Entry 7B7T (X-ray diffraction, 1.38 A resolution); this record covers chains A and B.

[Chain A (and B)]
Protein: Carbon monoxide dehydrogenase
Organism: Carboxydothermus hydrogenoformans (strain ATCC BAA-161 / DSM 6008 / Z-2901)
Notes: EC 1.2.7.4; chain B of this document is another copy of the same molecule, construct and numbering; everything in this record applies to it too
UniProt: Q3AG28 (Q3AG28_CARHZ); residue numbers follow UniProt; this construct covers 1-629
Amino-acid sequence (629 residues; row label = number of the first residue in the row):
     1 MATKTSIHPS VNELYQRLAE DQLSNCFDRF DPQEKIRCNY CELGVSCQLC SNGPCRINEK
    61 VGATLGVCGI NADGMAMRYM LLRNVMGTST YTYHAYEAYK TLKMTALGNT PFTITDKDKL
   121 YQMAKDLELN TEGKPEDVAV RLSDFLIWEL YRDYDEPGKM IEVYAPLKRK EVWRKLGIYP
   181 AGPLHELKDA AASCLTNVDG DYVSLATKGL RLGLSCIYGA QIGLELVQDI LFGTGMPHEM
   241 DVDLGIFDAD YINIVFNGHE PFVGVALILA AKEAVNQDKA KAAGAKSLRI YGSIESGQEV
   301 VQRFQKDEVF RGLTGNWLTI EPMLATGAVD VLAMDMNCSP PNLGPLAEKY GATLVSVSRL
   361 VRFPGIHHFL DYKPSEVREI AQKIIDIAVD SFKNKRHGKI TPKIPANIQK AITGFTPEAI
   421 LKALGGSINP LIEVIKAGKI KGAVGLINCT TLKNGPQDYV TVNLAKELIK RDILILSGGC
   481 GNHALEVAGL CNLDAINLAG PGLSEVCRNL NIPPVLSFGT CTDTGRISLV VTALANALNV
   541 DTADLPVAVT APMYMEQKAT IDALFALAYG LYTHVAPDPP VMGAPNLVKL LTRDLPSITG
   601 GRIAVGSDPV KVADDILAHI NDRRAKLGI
Ion coordination: 2Fe-2S cluster Fe: Cys38, Cys41 (shared with Cys38(B), Cys41(B) of chain B); 4Fe-4S cluster Fe: Cys47, Cys50, Cys55, Cys68; fe4-s3 cluster Fe: His259, Glu295, Cys338, Cys449, Cys480, Cys521, Glu556
Small-molecule neighbours:
  - 2Fe-2S cluster (FES): Cys38, Tyr40, Cys41, Ser46, Gln48, Arg56
  - fe4-s3 cluster (SF3): His259, Ile294, Glu295, Trp317, Asn337, Cys338, Asn448, Cys449, Thr450, Gly479, Cys480, Cys521, Met555, Glu556, Lys558
  - 4Fe-4S cluster (SF4): Cys47, Gln48, Leu49, Cys50, Asn52, Gly53, Cys55, Gly66, Val67, Cys68, Ile70, Met75, Arg78, Thr196
What the authors report for this chain:
  - fe4-s3 cluster coordination: His259, Glu295, Cys338, Cys480, Cys521, Glu556
  - conformationally variable residues (side-chain flip): Cys521, Glu556

[Chain A / chain B interface]
Pairs across the interface - 204 pairs, chain A then chain B:
  Cys26(A) - Val67(B)  hydrogen bond (side chain-backbone)
  Arg29(A) - Leu65(B)
  Arg29(A) - Gly66(B)  hydrogen bond (side chain-backbone)
  Arg29(A) - Val67(B)  hydrogen bond (side chain-backbone)
  Arg29(A) - Cys68(B)  hydrogen bond (side chain-backbone)
  Arg29(A) - Gly69(B)
  Phe30(A) - Asn52(B)
  Pro32(A) - Val61(B)
  Pro32(A) - Gly62(B)
  Pro32(A) - Ala63(B)
  Gln33(A) - Cys55(B)
  Gln33(A) - Arg56(B)  hydrogen bond (side chain-backbone)
  Gln33(A) - Ala63(B)
  Gln33(A) - Leu65(B)  hydrogen bond (side chain-backbone)
  Gln33(A) - Gly66(B)
  Gln33(A) - Val67(B)
  Lys35(A) - Val61(B)
  Ile36(A) - Arg56(B)  hydrogen bond (backbone-side chain)
  Ile36(A) - Asn58(B)
  Arg37(A) - Asn52(B)  hydrogen bond (side chain-backbone)
  Arg37(A) - Gly53(B)  hydrogen bond (side chain-backbone)
  Arg37(A) - Pro54(B)  hydrogen bond (side chain-backbone)
  Cys38(A) - Pro54(B)
  Cys38(A) - Arg56(B)
  Cys41(A) - Gln48(B)  hydrogen bond
  Cys41(A) - Pro54(B)  hydrophobic
  Glu42(A) - Pro54(B)
  Gln48(A) - Cys41(B)  hydrogen bond
  Gln48(A) - Gln48(B)
  Gln48(A) - Tyr79(B)  hydrogen bond
  Gln48(A) - Arg83(B)  hydrogen bond (backbone-side chain)
  Leu49(A) - Tyr79(B)
  Leu49(A) - Arg83(B)
  Leu49(A) - Met86(B)  hydrophobic
  Leu49(A) - Gln557(B)  hydrogen bond (backbone-side chain)
  Cys50(A) - Met555(B)
  Ser51(A) - Thr451(B)  hydrogen bond
  Ser51(A) - Lys453(B)  hydrogen bond (backbone-side chain)
  Ser51(A) - Tyr554(B)  hydrogen bond (side chain-backbone)
  Ser51(A) - Met555(B)  hydrogen bond (backbone-backbone)
  Ser51(A) - Pro577(B)
  Asn52(A) - Phe30(B)
  Asn52(A) - Arg37(B)  hydrogen bond (backbone-side chain)
  Asn52(A) - Trp317(B)
  Asn52(A) - Thr451(B)  hydrogen bond
  Asn52(A) - Leu452(B)  hydrogen bond (side chain-backbone)
  Asn52(A) - Lys453(B)  hydrogen bond (side chain-backbone)
  Asn52(A) - Met555(B)
  Gly53(A) - Arg37(B)  hydrogen bond (backbone-side chain)
  Gly53(A) - Lys453(B)  hydrogen bond (backbone-side chain)
  Pro54(A) - Arg37(B)  hydrogen bond (backbone-side chain)
  Pro54(A) - Cys38(B)
  Pro54(A) - Cys41(B)  hydrophobic
  Pro54(A) - Glu42(B)
  Pro54(A) - Lys453(B)
  Cys55(A) - Gln33(B)
  Arg56(A) - Gln33(B)  hydrogen bond (backbone-side chain)
  Arg56(A) - Ile36(B)  hydrogen bond (side chain-backbone)
  Arg56(A) - Cys38(B)
  Arg56(A) - Arg56(B)
  Asn58(A) - Ile36(B)
  Val61(A) - Lys35(B)  hydrogen bond (backbone-side chain)
  Val61(A) - Ile36(B)  hydrophobic
  Gly62(A) - Pro32(B)
  Ala63(A) - Pro32(B)
  Ala63(A) - Gln33(B)
  Ala63(A) - Ile36(B)  hydrophobic
  Leu65(A) - Arg29(B)
  Leu65(A) - Gln33(B)  hydrogen bond (backbone-side chain)
  Leu65(A) - Asn342(B)
  Gly66(A) - Arg29(B)  hydrogen bond (backbone-side chain)
  Gly66(A) - Gln33(B)
  Val67(A) - Cys26(B)  hydrogen bond (backbone-side chain)
  Val67(A) - Arg29(B)  hydrogen bond (backbone-side chain)
  Val67(A) - Phe30(B)  hydrophobic
  Val67(A) - Gln33(B)
  Cys68(A) - Arg29(B)  hydrogen bond (backbone-side chain)
  Cys68(A) - Pro340(B)
  Cys68(A) - Pro341(B)
  Gly69(A) - Arg29(B)
  Gly69(A) - Pro341(B)
  Gly69(A) - Asn342(B)
  Ile70(A) - Pro341(B)
  Tyr79(A) - Gln48(B)  hydrogen bond
  Tyr79(A) - Leu49(B)
  Tyr79(A) - Tyr79(B)  hydrogen bond
  Leu82(A) - Met86(B)  hydrophobic
  Arg83(A) - Gln48(B)  hydrogen bond (side chain-backbone)
  Arg83(A) - Leu49(B)
  Met86(A) - Leu49(B)  hydrophobic
  Met86(A) - Leu82(B)  hydrophobic
  Met86(A) - Ala191(B)
  Met86(A) - Cys194(B)
  Met86(A) - Leu195(B)
  Ser89(A) - Lys188(B)
  Ser89(A) - Ala191(B)
  Ser89(A) - Ala192(B)
  Thr90(A) - Ala192(B)
  Tyr93(A) - Lys188(B)
  Tyr93(A) - Asp189(B)
  Tyr96(A) - Asp153(B)  hydrogen bond
  Tyr96(A) - His185(B)
  Lys100(A) - Asp153(B)  salt bridge
  Tyr151(A) - Tyr151(B)  hydrogen bond (backbone-side chain)
  Tyr151(A) - His185(B)  hydrogen bond
  Asp153(A) - Tyr96(B)  hydrogen bond
  Asp153(A) - Lys100(B)  salt bridge
  Tyr154(A) - Arg359(B)
  Tyr154(A) - Tyr372(B)
  Tyr154(A) - Lys373(B)
  Asp155(A) - Lys373(B)  salt bridge
  Leu184(A) - Leu184(B)
  Leu184(A) - Lys188(B)
  His185(A) - Tyr96(B)
  His185(A) - Tyr151(B)  hydrogen bond
  Leu187(A) - Leu187(B)  hydrophobic
  Lys188(A) - Ser89(B)
  Lys188(A) - Tyr93(B)
  Asp189(A) - Tyr93(B)
  Asp189(A) - Arg359(B)  salt bridge
  Asp189(A) - Leu360(B)
  Ala191(A) - Met86(B)
  Ala191(A) - Ser89(B)
  Ala192(A) - Ser89(B)
  Ala192(A) - Thr90(B)
  Ser193(A) - Leu360(B)
  Cys194(A) - Met86(B)
  Leu195(A) - Met86(B)
  Leu195(A) - Asn337(B)
  Leu195(A) - Glu556(B)
  Leu195(A) - Gln557(B)
  Thr196(A) - Asn337(B)
  Thr196(A) - Met555(B)
  Asn197(A) - Trp317(B)
  Asn197(A) - Asn337(B)
  Asn197(A) - Cys338(B)  hydrogen bond
  Asn197(A) - Ser339(B)  hydrogen bond (backbone-backbone)
  Asn197(A) - Pro340(B)
  Asn197(A) - Pro341(B)
  Asn197(A) - Met555(B)
  Val198(A) - Asn337(B)
  Val198(A) - Leu360(B)
  Val198(A) - Val361(B)
  Val198(A) - Arg362(B)  hydrogen bond (backbone-backbone)
  Asp199(A) - Leu360(B)
  Asp199(A) - Arg362(B)
  Gly200(A) - Arg362(B)  hydrogen bond (backbone-backbone)
  Asp201(A) - Arg362(B)
  Asp201(A) - Phe363(B)
  Ser204(A) - Arg362(B)
  Lys208(A) - Arg359(B)  hydrogen bond (side chain-backbone)
  Lys208(A) - Leu360(B)  hydrogen bond (side chain-backbone)
  Trp317(A) - Asn52(B)
  Trp317(A) - Asn197(B)
  Asn337(A) - Leu195(B)
  Asn337(A) - Thr196(B)
  Asn337(A) - Asn197(B)
  Asn337(A) - Val198(B)
  Cys338(A) - Asn197(B)  hydrogen bond
  Ser339(A) - Asn197(B)  hydrogen bond (backbone-backbone)
  Pro340(A) - Cys68(B)
  Pro340(A) - Asn197(B)
  Pro341(A) - Cys68(B)
  Pro341(A) - Gly69(B)
  Pro341(A) - Ile70(B)
  Pro341(A) - Asn197(B)
  Asn342(A) - Leu65(B)
  Asn342(A) - Gly69(B)
  Arg359(A) - Tyr154(B)
  Arg359(A) - Asp189(B)  salt bridge
  Arg359(A) - Lys208(B)  hydrogen bond (backbone-side chain)
  Leu360(A) - Asp189(B)
  Leu360(A) - Ser193(B)
  Leu360(A) - Val198(B)
  Leu360(A) - Asp199(B)
  Leu360(A) - Lys208(B)  hydrogen bond (backbone-side chain)
  Val361(A) - Val198(B)
  Arg362(A) - Val198(B)
  Arg362(A) - Asp199(B)
  Arg362(A) - Gly200(B)  hydrogen bond (backbone-backbone)
  Arg362(A) - Asp201(B)
  Arg362(A) - Ser204(B)
  Phe363(A) - Asp201(B)
  Pro364(A) - Gly200(B)
  Tyr372(A) - Tyr154(B)
  Lys373(A) - Tyr154(B)
  Lys373(A) - Asp155(B)  salt bridge
  Thr451(A) - Ser51(B)  hydrogen bond
  Thr451(A) - Asn52(B)  hydrogen bond
  Leu452(A) - Asn52(B)  hydrogen bond (backbone-side chain)
  Lys453(A) - Ser51(B)  hydrogen bond (side chain-backbone)
  Lys453(A) - Asn52(B)  hydrogen bond (backbone-side chain)
  Lys453(A) - Gly53(B)  hydrogen bond (side chain-backbone)
  Lys453(A) - Pro54(B)
  Tyr554(A) - Ser51(B)  hydrogen bond (backbone-side chain)
  Met555(A) - Cys50(B)
  Met555(A) - Ser51(B)  hydrogen bond (backbone-backbone)
  Met555(A) - Asn52(B)
  Met555(A) - Thr196(B)
  Met555(A) - Asn197(B)
  Glu556(A) - Leu195(B)
  Gln557(A) - Leu49(B)  hydrogen bond (side chain-backbone)
  Gln557(A) - Leu195(B)
  Pro577(A) - Ser51(B)
Also at the interface, not in a pair above, chain A (91 interface residues in all): Ser24, Tyr40, Val85, Gly87, Thr92, Met336, Lys558
Also at the interface, not in a pair above, chain B (92 interface residues in all): Ser24, Tyr40, Asn71, Val85, Gly87, Thr92, Met336, Pro364, Lys558

[In short]
91 residues of chain A face 92 of chain B across their interface; the contacts include 62 hydrogen bonds and 6
salt bridges. Polar contacts include Lys100(A)-Asp153(B), Asp155(A)-Lys373(B) and Asp189(A)-Arg359(B). The
paper reports fe4-s3 cluster coordination by His259(A), Glu295(A) and Cys338(A) among others; conformational
variability at Cys521(A) and Glu556(A).
Chain A and chain B are both Carbon monoxide dehydrogenase (Carboxydothermus hydrogenoformans (strain ATCC
BAA-161 / DSM 6008 / Z-2901)); the structure, CooS-V with oxidized hybrid cluster, was determined by X-ray
diffraction (same publication as 7B7Q, 7B95, 7B97 and 7B9A).
